Entry 3F3P (X-ray diffraction, 3.20 A resolution); this record covers chains C and D of the 4 polymer chains in the assembly.

Chain C (and D):
Protein: Nucleoporin NUP85
From: Saccharomyces cerevisiae
Notes: chain D of this document is another copy of the same molecule, construct and numbering; everything in this record applies to it too
Reference sequence: P46673 (NUP85_YEAST); numbering as in UniProt (aligned over 1-570)
Chain sequence (570 residues; numbered 1 to 570; the number before each row is that of its first residue):
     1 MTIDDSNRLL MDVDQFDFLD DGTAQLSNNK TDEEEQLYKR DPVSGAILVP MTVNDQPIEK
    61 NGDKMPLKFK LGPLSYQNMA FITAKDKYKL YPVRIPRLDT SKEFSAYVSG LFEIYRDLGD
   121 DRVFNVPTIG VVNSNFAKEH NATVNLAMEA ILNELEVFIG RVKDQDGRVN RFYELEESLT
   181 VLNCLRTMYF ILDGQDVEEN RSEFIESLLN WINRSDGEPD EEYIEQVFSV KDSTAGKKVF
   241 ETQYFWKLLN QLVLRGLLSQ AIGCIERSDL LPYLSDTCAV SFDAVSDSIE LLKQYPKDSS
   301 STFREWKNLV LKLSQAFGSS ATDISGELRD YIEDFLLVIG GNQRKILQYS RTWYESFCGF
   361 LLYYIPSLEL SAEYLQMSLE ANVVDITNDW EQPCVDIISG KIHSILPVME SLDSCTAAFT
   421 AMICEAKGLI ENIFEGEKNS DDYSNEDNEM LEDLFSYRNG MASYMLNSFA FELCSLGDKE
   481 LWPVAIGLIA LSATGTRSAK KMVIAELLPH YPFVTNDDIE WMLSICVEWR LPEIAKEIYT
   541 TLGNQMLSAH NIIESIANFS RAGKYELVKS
Unresolved in the structure: 1-38, 126-132, 231-237, 436-450, 548-570 (chain D: 1-43, 127-133, 230-237, 436-449, 551-570)
Modified positions: Mse-1, Mse-11, Mse-450 (selenomethionine); Mse-51, Mse-65, Mse-79, Mse-148, Mse-188, Mse-377, Mse-409, Mse-422, Mse-461, Mse-465, Mse-502, Mse-522, Mse-546 (selenomethionine; parent Met)

Chain C / chain D interface:
Contacting residue pairs (36):
  Gly-194(C) / Ile-433(D)
  Gln-195(C) / Ile-433(D)
  Gln-195(C) / Glu-435(D)  hydrogen bond
  Asp-196(C) / Ile-433(D)
  Asp-196(C) / Phe-434(D)
  Asp-196(C) / Glu-435(D)
  Glu-198(C) / Glu-435(D)
  Glu-199(C) / Glu-435(D)
  Ile-365(C) / Tyr-457(D)
  Ser-367(C) / Phe-434(D)
  Glu-369(C) / Asn-432(D)
  Glu-369(C) / Ile-433(D)  hydrogen bond (side chain-backbone)
  Glu-369(C) / Phe-434(D)
  Glu-369(C) / Tyr-457(D)
  Leu-370(C) / Tyr-457(D)  hydrophobic
  Ala-372(C) / His-403(D)
  Ser-399(C) / Lys-401(D)
  Ser-399(C) / His-403(D)
  Lys-401(C) / Ser-399(D)
  His-403(C) / Ala-372(D)
  His-403(C) / Ser-399(D)
  Asn-432(C) / Glu-369(D)
  Ile-433(C) / Gly-194(D)
  Ile-433(C) / Gln-195(D)
  Ile-433(C) / Asp-196(D)
  Ile-433(C) / Glu-369(D)  hydrogen bond (backbone-side chain)
  Phe-434(C) / Asp-196(D)
  Phe-434(C) / Ser-367(D)
  Phe-434(C) / Glu-369(D)
  Glu-435(C) / Gln-195(D)  hydrogen bond
  Glu-435(C) / Asp-196(D)
  Glu-435(C) / Glu-198(D)
  Glu-435(C) / Glu-199(D)
  Tyr-457(C) / Ile-365(D)
  Tyr-457(C) / Glu-369(D)
  Tyr-457(C) / Leu-370(D)  hydrophobic
Interface residues without a listed pair, chain C (23 interface residues in all): Leu-368, Glu-431, Asn-459, Gly-460, Mse-461
Interface residues without a listed pair, chain D (20 interface residues in all): Glu-431, Mse-461

In short:
23 residues of chain C and 20 residues of chain D are in contact, with 4 hydrogen bonds. Polar contacts
include Gln-195(C)/Glu-435(D) and Glu-369(C)/Ile-433(D).
Chain C and chain D are both Nucleoporin NUP85 (Saccharomyces cerevisiae); the structure, Crystal structure of
the nucleoporin pair Nup85-Seh1, space group P21212, was determined by X-ray diffraction, deposited together
with 3F3F and 3F3G.
